6EN8 - chains F and Q of the 10 polymer chains in the assembly; structure by X-ray diffraction, 3.29 A resolution.

# Chain F
Molecule: Transcriptional regulator TetR family
From: Sulfolobus acidocaldarius
UniProt: Q4J9S1 (Q4J9S1_SULAC); residues 1-196 here = UniProt positions 1-196
Amino-acid sequence (196 residues; row label = number of the first residue in the row):
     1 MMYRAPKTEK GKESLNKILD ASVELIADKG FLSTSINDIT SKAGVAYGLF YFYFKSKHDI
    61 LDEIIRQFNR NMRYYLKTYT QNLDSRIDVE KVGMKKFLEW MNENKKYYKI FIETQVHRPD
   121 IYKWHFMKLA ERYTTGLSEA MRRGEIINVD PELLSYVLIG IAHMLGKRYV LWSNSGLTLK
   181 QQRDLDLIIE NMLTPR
Unresolved in the structure: 1-5, 195-196
Modified residues: Mse1, Mse2 (selenomethionine); Mse72, Mse94, Mse101, Mse127, Mse141, Mse164, Mse192 (selenomethionine; parent Met)
From the paper describing this entry:
  - binding site for the 22-nt DNA strand: Tyr47, Gly48, Leu49, Phe52
  - binding site for the 22-nt DNA strand: Tyr51
  - mutagenesis - Y47A, Y51A, Y53A: decreased binding to the 22-nt DNA strand
  - mutagenesis - G48A: abolished binding to the 22-nt DNA strand

# Chain Q
Molecule: 22-nt DNA strand
Sequence (22 nucleotides; each row starts with the number of its first residue; numbering starts at 0; X marks 1 residue of unknown identity (built as UNK)):
     0 XGTCGACTCA AAAATCAAGT AG
Unresolved in the structure: 0

# Interface between chain F and chain Q
Pairs across the interface (15):
  Thr8(F) - DT14(Q)  phosphate contact
  Thr8(F) - DC15(Q)  phosphate contact
  Lys10(F) - DA13(Q)  hydrogen bond to the phosphate
  Lys10(F) - DT14(Q)  salt bridge to the phosphate
  Thr34(F) - DA5(Q)  phosphate contact
  Ser35(F) - DA5(Q)  phosphate contact
  Ile36(F) - DA5(Q)  hydrogen bond to the phosphate
  Tyr47(F) - DA5(Q)  base contact
  Tyr47(F) - DC6(Q)  hydrogen bond to the base
  Tyr51(F) - DA5(Q)  sugar contact
  Tyr51(F) - DC6(Q)  hydrogen bond to the phosphate
  Tyr51(F) - DT7(Q)  base contact
  Ser56(F) - DC6(Q)  phosphate contact
  Lys57(F) - DA5(Q)  salt bridge to the phosphate
  Lys57(F) - DC6(Q)  hydrogen bond to the phosphate
Other interface residues (no listed pair), chain F (11 interface residues in all): Leu32, Gly48
Other interface residues (no listed pair), chain Q (7 interface residues in all): DC8

# In short
Chain F and chain Q form an interface of 11 and 7 residues respectively; the contacts include 5 hydrogen bonds
and 2 salt bridges. Among the polar pairs are Tyr47(F)-DC6(Q), Lys10(F)-DA13(Q) and Ile36(F)-DA5(Q). From the
paper: a binding site for the 22-nt DNA strand at Tyr47(F), Gly48(F) and Leu49(F) among others; Y47A, Y51A and
Y53A of chain F reduce binding to the 22-nt DNA strand.
Chain F is Transcriptional regulator TetR family (Sulfolobus acidocaldarius) and chain Q is a 22-nt DNA
strand; the structure, SaFadR in complex with dsDNA, was determined by X-ray diffraction.
